9AWJ - chains E and D of the 5 polymer chains in the assembly; structure by electron microscopy, 2.45 A resolution.

# Chain E
Name: Acetylcholine receptor subunit beta
Organism: Bos taurus
Reference sequence: P04758 (ACHB_BOVIN); residues 25-505 here = UniProt positions 25-505
Chain sequence (481 residues; each row starts with the number of its first residue):
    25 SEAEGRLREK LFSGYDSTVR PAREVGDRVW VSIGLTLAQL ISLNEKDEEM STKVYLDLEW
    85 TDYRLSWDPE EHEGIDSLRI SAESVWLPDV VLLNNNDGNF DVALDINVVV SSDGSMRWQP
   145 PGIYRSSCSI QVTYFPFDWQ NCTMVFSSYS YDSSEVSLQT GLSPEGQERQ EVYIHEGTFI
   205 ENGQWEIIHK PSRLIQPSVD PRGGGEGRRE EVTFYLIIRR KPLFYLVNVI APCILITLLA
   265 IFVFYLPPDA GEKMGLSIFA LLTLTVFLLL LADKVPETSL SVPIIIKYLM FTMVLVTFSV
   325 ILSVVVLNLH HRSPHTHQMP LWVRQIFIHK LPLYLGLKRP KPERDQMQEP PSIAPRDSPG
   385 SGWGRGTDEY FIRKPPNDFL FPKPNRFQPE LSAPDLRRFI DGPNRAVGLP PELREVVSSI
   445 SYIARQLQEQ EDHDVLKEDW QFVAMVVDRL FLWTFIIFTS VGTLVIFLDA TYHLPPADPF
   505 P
Unresolved in the structure: 224-230, 368-433
Disulfides: Cys152-Cys166
Covalently attached groups: N-acetylglucosamine (NAG) linked to Asn165
Curated features (UniProtKB/Swiss-Prot):
  - modified residue: Tyr394 (Phosphotyrosine)
  - glycosylation: Asn165 (N-linked (GlcNAc...) asparagine)

# Chain D
Name: Acetylcholine receptor subunit delta
Organism: Bos taurus
Reference sequence: P04759 (ACHD_BOVIN); numbering as in UniProt (aligned over 22-516)
Chain sequence (495 residues; row label = number of the first residue in the row):
    22 LNEEERLIRH LFEEKAYNKE LRPAAHKESV EISLALTLSN LISLKEVEET LTTNVWIEQG
    82 WTDSRLQWDA EDFGNISVLR LPADMVWLPE IVLENNNDGS FQISYSCNVL IYPSGSVYWL
   142 PPAIFRSSCP ISVTYFPFDW QNCSLKFSSL KYTTKEITLS LKQAEEDGRS YPVEWIIIDP
   202 EGFTENGEWE IVHRPARVNV DPSVPLDSPN RQDVTFYLII RRKPLFYVIN ILVPCVLISF
   262 MINLVFYLPA DCGEKTSMAI SVLLAQSVFL LLISKRLPAT SMAIPLIGKF LLFGMVLVTM
   322 VVVICVIVLN IHFRTPSTHV LSEPVKKLFL ETLPEILHMS RPAEDGPSPG TLIRRSSSLG
   382 YISKAEEYFS LKSRSDLMFE KQSERHGLAR RLTTARRPPA GSEQAQQELF SELKPAVDGA
   442 NFIVNHMKDQ NNYNEEKDCW NRVARTVDRL CLFVVTPIMV VGTAWIFLQG AYNQPPPQPF
   502 PGDPFSYLEK DKRFI
Unresolved in the structure: 360-427
Disulfides: Cys150-Cys164
Covalently attached groups: N-acetylglucosamine (NAG) linked to Asn163
Ligand contacts: acetylcholine (ACH): Trp77, Leu131, Tyr139, Leu141
Curated features (UniProtKB/Swiss-Prot):
  - modified residue: Tyr389 (Phosphotyrosine)
  - glycosylation (N-linked (GlcNAc...) asparagine): Asn96, Asn163

# How chain E and chain D interact
Residue-residue contacts - 97 pairs, chain E then chain D:
  Ser25(E) - Leu42(D)
  Ser25(E) - Ala45(D)
  Glu28(E) - Leu42(D)
  Gly29(E) - Leu42(D)
  Arg32(E) - Leu42(D)
  Gln63(E) - Ser149(D)
  Ile65(E) - Asn118(D)
  Lys77(E) - Glu115(D)  salt bridge
  Lys77(E) - Asn117(D)
  Lys77(E) - Phe122(D)
  Tyr79(E) - Glu115(D)  hydrogen bond
  Tyr79(E) - Leu171(D)
  Tyr79(E) - Asn231(D)
  Ile99(E) - His47(D)
  Ser101(E) - His47(D)
  Arg103(E) - Lys172(D)  hydrogen bond (side chain-backbone)
  Arg103(E) - Tyr173(D)
  Arg103(E) - Thr174(D)
  Arg103(E) - Glu177(D)
  Arg103(E) - Pro230(D)
  Ser105(E) - Lys172(D)
  Ala127(E) - Phe122(D)  hydrophobic
  Leu128(E) - Gln123(D)
  Leu128(E) - Leu171(D)  hydrophobic
  Asp129(E) - Lys172(D)
  Ile130(E) - Leu171(D)  hydrophobic
  Ile130(E) - Lys172(D)
  Asn131(E) - Lys172(D)  hydrogen bond
  Asn131(E) - Tyr173(D)
  Pro145(E) - Phe122(D)  hydrophobic
  Pro145(E) - Leu171(D)  hydrophobic
  Ile147(E) - Gly120(D)
  Ile147(E) - Phe122(D)  hydrophobic
  His199(E) - Asp222(D)
  His199(E) - Ser224(D)  hydrogen bond
  His199(E) - Val225(D)
  Gly207(E) - Thr301(D)
  Gly207(E) - Ser302(D)  hydrogen bond (backbone-backbone)
  Gly207(E) - Met303(D)
  Gln208(E) - Ala300(D)
  Lys245(E) - Ser302(D)
  Leu247(E) - Ser302(D)
  Phe248(E) - Ser295(D)
  Phe248(E) - Ala300(D)
  Val251(E) - Ile305(D)  hydrophobic
  Val251(E) - Leu313(D)
  Asn252(E) - Leu291(D)
  Asn252(E) - Ser295(D)
  Pro256(E) - Met316(D)  hydrophobic
  Leu259(E) - Thr320(D)
  Leu263(E) - Ile281(D)  hydrophobic
  Leu263(E) - Leu284(D)  hydrophobic
  Leu263(E) - Thr320(D)
  Leu263(E) - Val323(D)  hydrophobic
  Phe266(E) - Val324(D)  hydrophobic
  Phe266(E) - Val327(D)
  Tyr269(E) - Val327(D)  hydrophobic
  Tyr269(E) - Asn331(D)  hydrogen bond
  Tyr269(E) - Arg335(D)
  Leu270(E) - Leu330(D)  hydrophobic
  Pro271(E) - Leu330(D)
  Pro271(E) - Asn331(D)
  Asp273(E) - Phe334(D)
  Ala274(E) - Phe334(D)  hydrophobic
  Glu276(E) - Glu275(D)
  Glu276(E) - Lys276(D)
  Glu276(E) - Thr277(D)  hydrogen bond
  Glu276(E) - Ser278(D)  hydrogen bond
  Glu276(E) - Leu330(D)
  Leu280(E) - Ile281(D)  hydrophobic
  Phe283(E) - Ile281(D)  hydrophobic
  Thr287(E) - Leu285(D)
  Thr287(E) - Ser288(D)
  Phe291(E) - Ser288(D)
  Phe291(E) - Leu292(D)  hydrophobic
  Leu294(E) - Leu292(D)  hydrophobic
  Leu294(E) - Leu293(D)  hydrophobic
  Pro364(E) - Pro337(D)
  Pro364(E) - Ser338(D)
  Pro364(E) - Thr339(D)
  Pro364(E) - His340(D)
  Val441(E) - Glu433(D)
  Val441(E) - Pro436(D)  hydrophobic
  Ile444(E) - Pro436(D)
  Ile444(E) - Ala437(D)
  Ile444(E) - Gly440(D)
  Ile447(E) - Ile444(D)  hydrophobic
  Ala448(E) - Gly440(D)
  Ala448(E) - Phe443(D)
  Leu451(E) - Phe443(D)  hydrophobic
  Leu451(E) - Ile444(D)  hydrophobic
  Leu451(E) - His447(D)
  Gln452(E) - Phe443(D)
  Glu455(E) - His447(D)  salt bridge
  Glu462(E) - Ser338(D)
  Glu462(E) - Tyr454(D)
  Met469(E) - His340(D)
Other interface residues (no listed pair), chain E (61 interface residues in all): Asp100, Arg141, Thr202, Ile204, Glu205, Asn206, Ala255, Val290, Arg363
Other interface residues (no listed pair), chain D (71 interface residues in all): Glu41, Arg43, Val113, Asp119, Pro151, Asp228, Gly274, Pro299, Val317, Ile328, Leu434, Ala441

# Summary
The interface between chain E and chain D involves 61 residues on one side and 71 on the other; the contacts
include 8 hydrogen bonds and 2 salt bridges. Polar pairs include Lys77(E)-Glu115(D), Glu455(E)-His447(D) and
Tyr79(E)-Glu115(D). Chain D binds acetylcholine.
Chain E is Acetylcholine receptor subunit beta and chain D is Acetylcholine receptor subunit delta, both from
Bos taurus; the structure, Bovine adult muscle nAChR bound to ACh, was determined by electron microscopy (same
publication as 9AVU, 9AVV and 9AWK).
